6KXH - chains A and D; structure by X-ray diffraction, 1.78 A resolution.

== Chain A (and D) ==
Molecule: Putative hydrolase
Organism: Streptomyces ambofaciens (strain ATCC 23877 / 3486 / DSM 40053 / JCM 4204 / NBRC 12836 / NRRL B-2516)
Notes: EC 3.3.2.3; chain D of this document is another copy of the same molecule, construct and numbering; everything in this record applies to it too
UniProtKB: Q1RQU8 (Q1RQU8_STRA7); residue numbers follow UniProt; this construct covers 1-319
Amino-acid sequence (339 residues; numbered -19 to 319; the number before each row is that of its first residue; numbers below 1 keep their minus sign (Met-19 is residue -19)):
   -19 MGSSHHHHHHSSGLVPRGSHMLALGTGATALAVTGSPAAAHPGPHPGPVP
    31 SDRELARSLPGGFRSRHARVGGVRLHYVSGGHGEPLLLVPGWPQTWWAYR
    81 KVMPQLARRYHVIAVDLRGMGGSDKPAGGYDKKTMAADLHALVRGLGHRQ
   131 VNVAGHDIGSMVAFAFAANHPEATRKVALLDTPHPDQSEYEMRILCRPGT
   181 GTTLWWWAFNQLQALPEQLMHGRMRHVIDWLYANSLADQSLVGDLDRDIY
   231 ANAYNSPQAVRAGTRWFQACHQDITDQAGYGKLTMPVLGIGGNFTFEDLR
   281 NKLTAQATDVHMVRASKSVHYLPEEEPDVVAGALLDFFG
Not modelled in the structure: -19 to 26
Construct notes: expression tag (-19 to 0); engineered mutation Phe247 (Tyr in Q1RQU8)
Ligand contacts:
  - Fluostatin C (DY9): Trp72, Asp137, Ile138, Met141, Asp161, Thr162, Trp186, Trp187, Trp210, Leu211, Asn214, Ser215, Phe247, Thr275, Val299, His300, Tyr301
  - D-malate (MLT): His201, Gly202, Asn235, Ser236, Pro237
What the authors report for this chain:
  - binding site for Fluostatin C: Asp137, Trp186, Trp187
  - contacts within the chain: Asp161-His300 (hydrogen bond)
  - conformationally variable residues: Trp186, Trp187
  - mutagenesis - D137N, W186F, W186Y, H300F, H300G: abolished catalytic activity on 1
  - mutagenesis - W187F: unchanged catalytic activity on 1
  - mutagenesis - W186H: decreased catalytic activity on 1

== Interface between chain A and chain D ==
Pairs across the interface (66; chain A residue first):
  Gln167(A) with Arg177(D), hydrogen bond
  Glu169(A) with Leu175(D)
  Tyr170(A) with Arg173(D); Leu175(D); Cys176(D); Arg177(D)
  Glu171(A) with Arg173(D), salt bridge
  Met172(A) with Arg173(D); Ile174(D), hydrogen bond (backbone-backbone); Leu175(D), hydrophobic
  Arg173(A) with Tyr170(D), hydrogen bond (side chain-backbone); Glu171(D), salt bridge; Met172(D); Arg173(D); Ile174(D)
  Ile174(A) with Met172(D), hydrogen bond (backbone-backbone); Arg173(D); Ile174(D); Leu184(D); Trp187(D); Ala188(D)
  Leu175(A) with Glu169(D); Met172(D), hydrophobic; Gln191(D); Cys250(D), hydrophobic
  Cys176(A) with His251(D)
  Arg177(A) with Gln167(D), hydrogen bond; Tyr170(D)
  Pro178(A) with His251(D)
  Thr183(A) with Leu192(D)
  Leu184(A) with Ile174(D)
  Trp185(A) with Ala188(D), hydrophobic; Phe189(D), hydrophobic; Leu192(D); Leu195(D), hydrophobic
  Trp187(A) with Ile174(D), hydrophobic; Leu175(D)
  Ala188(A) with Ile174(D); Trp185(D), hydrophobic
  Phe189(A) with Trp185(D), hydrophobic
  Gln191(A) with Leu175(D)
  Leu192(A) with Trp185(D); Trp210(D), hydrophobic
  Gln193(A) with Trp210(D)
  Leu195(A) with Trp185(D), hydrophobic; His206(D); Val207(D); Trp210(D)
  Gln198(A) with Arg203(D), hydrogen bond (backbone-side chain); His206(D)
  Leu199(A) with Leu199(D); Met200(D), hydrophobic; Arg203(D), hydrogen bond (backbone-side chain)
  Met200(A) with Leu199(D), hydrophobic
  His201(A) with Arg203(D), hydrogen bond (backbone-side chain)
  Arg203(A) with Gln198(D), hydrogen bond (side chain-backbone); Leu199(D), hydrogen bond (side chain-backbone); His201(D), hydrogen bond (side chain-backbone); Arg203(D)
  His206(A) with Leu195(D); Gln198(D)
  Val207(A) with Leu195(D)
  Trp210(A) with Leu192(D), hydrophobic; Gln193(D)
  His251(A) with Cys176(D); Pro178(D)
Interface residues without a listed pair, chain A (31 interface residues in all): Cys250
Interface residues without a listed pair, chain D (31 interface residues in all): Thr183

== Overview ==
Chain A and chain D each contribute 31 residues to their interface; the contacts include 11 hydrogen bonds and
2 salt bridges. Polar contacts include Glu171(A)-Arg173(D), Gln167(A)-Arg177(D) and Arg173(A)-Tyr170(D). From
the paper: a binding site for Fluostatin C at Asp137(A), Trp186(A) and Trp187(A); D137N, W186F and W186Y of
chain A, among others, abolish catalytic activity on 1; 7 substitutions were tested in all.
Chain A and chain D are both Putative hydrolase (Streptomyces ambofaciens (strain ATCC 23877 / 3486 / DSM
40053 / JCM 4204 / NBRC 12836 / NRRL B-2516)); the structure, Alp1U_Y247F mutant in complex with Fluostatin C,
was determined by X-ray diffraction, deposited together with 7CLZ.
